9HJ0 - chains H and I of the 3 polymer chains in the assembly; structure by electron microscopy, 2.60 A resolution.

== Chain H ==
Name: CDK-activating kinase assembly factor MAT1
Source organism: Homo sapiens
Reference sequence: P51948 (MAT1_HUMAN), isoform P51948-1; residue numbers follow UniProt; this construct covers 220-309
Chain sequence (93 residues; each row starts with the number of its first residue):
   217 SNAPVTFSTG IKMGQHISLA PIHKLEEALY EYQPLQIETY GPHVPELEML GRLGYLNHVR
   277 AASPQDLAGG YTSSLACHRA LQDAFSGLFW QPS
Unresolved in the structure: 217-243, 309
Differences from the reference sequence: expression tag (217-219)

== Chain I ==
Name: Cyclin-H
Source organism: Homo sapiens
Reference sequence: P51946 (CCNH_HUMAN); residue numbers follow UniProt; this construct covers 1-323
Chain sequence (324 residues; numbered 0 to 323; the number before each row is that of its first residue; numbering starts at 0):
     0 XMYHNSSQKR HWTFSSEEQL ARLRADANRK FRCKAVANGK VLPNDPVFLE PHEEMTLCKY
    60 YEKRLLEFCS VFKPAMPRSV VGTACMYFKR FYLNNSVMEY HPRIIMLTCA FLACKVDEFN
   120 VSSPQFVGNL RESPLGQEKA LEQILEYELL LIQQLNFHLI VHNPYRPFEG FLIDLKTRYP
   180 ILENPEILRK TADDFLNRIA LTDAYLLYTP SQIALTAILS SASRAGITME SYLSESLMLK
   240 ENRTCLSQLL DIMKSMRNLV KKYEPPRSEE VAVLKQKLER CHSAELALNV ITKKRKGYED
   300 DDYVSKKSKH EEEEWTDDDL VESL
Unresolved in the structure: 39-43, 237-240, 283-323
Modified / non-standard residues: ACE (acetyl group) at position 0
Differences from the reference sequence: acetylation (0)
UniProt features mapped onto this chain:
  - modified residue: S5 (Phosphoserine), S132 (Phosphoserine), S304 (Phosphoserine), T315 (Phosphothreonine), S322 (Phosphoserine)
  - mutagenesis: S5 (S5A: No effect on the transcriptional activity of the reconstituted TFIIH complex), S304 (S304A: No effect on the transcriptional activity of the reconstituted TFIIH complex)

== How chain H and chain I interact ==
Pairs across the interface (45):
  I253(H) with H3(I)
  E254(H) with H3(I)
  T255(H) with H3(I)
  P258(H) with L236(I), hydrophobic
  L269(H) with T176(I)
  G270(H) with T176(I)
  Y271(H) with D173(I), hydrogen bond; T176(I); R177(I), hydrogen bond
  H274(H) with K175(I); T176(I), hydrogen bond
  C293(H) with I172(I), hydrophobic
  R295(H) with R165(I)
  A296(H) with R165(I); G169(I); I172(I), hydrophobic
  L297(H) with G169(I); D173(I)
  Q298(H) with M1(I)
  D299(H) with M1(I); R165(I), salt bridge; P166(I)
  A300(H) with P166(I); G169(I); F170(I); S210(I)
  F301(H) with F170(I), hydrophobic; D173(I)
  S302(H) with H3(I), hydrogen bond; S210(I), hydrogen bond (backbone-side chain)
  G303(H) with T208(I), hydrogen bond (backbone-side chain); S210(I); Q211(I)
  L304(H) with F170(I), hydrophobic; S210(I); Q211(I), hydrogen bond (backbone-side chain); L236(I), hydrophobic; L248(I)
  F305(H) with C244(I), hydrophobic
  W306(H) with K8(I); Q211(I), hydrogen bond (backbone-side chain)
  Q307(H) with I251(I)
  P308(H) with T12(I); F13(I); L206(I)
Also at the interface, not in a pair above, chain H (24 interface residues in all): Y256
Also at the interface, not in a pair above, chain I (25 interface residues in all): Y2, S14, L214

== In short ==
24 residues of chain H face 25 of chain I across their interface, with 8 hydrogen bonds and 1 salt bridge.
Polar contacts include D299(H)-R165(I), Y271(H)-D173(I) and Y271(H)-R177(I). From UniProt: 2 mutagenesis sites
on chain I.
Chain H is CDK-activating kinase assembly factor MAT1 and chain I is Cyclin-H, both from Homo sapiens; the
structure, Cryo-EM structure of CAK (CDK7 D97N mutant) in complex with Samuraciclib, was determined by
electron microscopy.
